7PP4 - chains a and b of the 6 polymer chains in the assembly; structure by electron microscopy, 3.84 A resolution.

Chain a (and b):
Protein: DNA-directed RNA polymerase subunit alpha
Organism: Mycobacterium tuberculosis (strain ATCC 25618 / H37Rv)
Notes: EC 2.7.7.6; chain b of this document is another copy of the same molecule, construct and numbering; everything in this record applies to it too
Reference sequence: P9WGZ1 (RPOA_MYCTU); residues 1-347 here = UniProt positions 1-347
Sequence (347 residues; numbered 1 to 347; the number before each row is that of its first residue):
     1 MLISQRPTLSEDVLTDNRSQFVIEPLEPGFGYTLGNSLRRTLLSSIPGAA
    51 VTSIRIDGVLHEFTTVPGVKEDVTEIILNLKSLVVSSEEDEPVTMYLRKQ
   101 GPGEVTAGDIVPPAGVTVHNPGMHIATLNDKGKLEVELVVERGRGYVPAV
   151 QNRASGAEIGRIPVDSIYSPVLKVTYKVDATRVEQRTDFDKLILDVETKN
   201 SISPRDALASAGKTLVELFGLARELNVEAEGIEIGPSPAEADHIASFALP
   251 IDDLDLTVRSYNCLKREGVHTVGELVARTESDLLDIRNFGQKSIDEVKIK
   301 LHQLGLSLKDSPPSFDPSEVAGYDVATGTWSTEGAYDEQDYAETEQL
Disordered / not traced: 1-3, 227-347 (chain b: 1-2, 233-347)

How chain a and chain b interact:
Contacting residue pairs (51; chain a residue first):
  Gln-5(a) / Arg-144(b)
  Thr-8(a) / Leu-221(b)
  Leu-9(a) / Leu-221(b)
  Glu-27(a) / Ser-44(b)
  Glu-27(a) / Ser-45(b)
  Glu-27(a) / Arg-144(b)  salt bridge
  Gly-29(a) / Arg-40(b)  hydrogen bond (backbone-side chain)
  Phe-30(a) / Arg-40(b)
  Phe-30(a) / Thr-41(b)
  Phe-30(a) / Leu-218(b)  hydrophobic
  Thr-33(a) / Asn-36(b)  hydrogen bond
  Thr-33(a) / Ser-37(b)  hydrogen bond (side chain-backbone)
  Thr-33(a) / Arg-40(b)
  Leu-34(a) / Leu-218(b)  hydrophobic
  Leu-34(a) / Phe-219(b)  hydrophobic
  Ser-37(a) / Thr-33(b)
  Arg-40(a) / Gly-29(b)  hydrogen bond (side chain-backbone)
  Arg-40(a) / Thr-33(b)  hydrogen bond
  Arg-144(a) / Ile-3(b)
  Arg-144(a) / Gln-5(b)
  Glu-184(a) / Gln-151(b)  hydrogen bond (backbone-side chain)
  Gln-185(a) / Gln-151(b)  hydrogen bond (backbone-side chain)
  Arg-186(a) / Glu-141(b)  salt bridge
  Arg-186(a) / Arg-142(b)  hydrogen bond (side chain-backbone)
  Arg-186(a) / Gly-143(b)
  Arg-186(a) / Gln-151(b)
  Arg-205(a) / Leu-225(b)
  Asp-206(a) / Asn-226(b)  hydrogen bond
  Ala-209(a) / Ala-222(b)
  Ala-209(a) / Asn-226(b)
  Ser-210(a) / Glu-230(b)
  Gly-212(a) / Ala-222(b)
  Lys-213(a) / Arg-223(b)
  Lys-213(a) / Glu-228(b)
  Lys-213(a) / Ala-229(b)
  Thr-214(a) / Glu-230(b)
  Leu-215(a) / Phe-219(b)  hydrophobic
  Val-216(a) / Phe-219(b)
  Glu-217(a) / Gly-231(b)
  Leu-218(a) / Phe-30(b)  hydrophobic
  Leu-218(a) / Leu-34(b)  hydrophobic
  Phe-219(a) / Leu-34(b)  hydrophobic
  Phe-219(a) / Ser-37(b)
  Phe-219(a) / Leu-215(b)  hydrophobic
  Phe-219(a) / Val-216(b)  hydrophobic
  Phe-219(a) / Phe-219(b)  hydrophobic
  Leu-221(a) / Thr-8(b)
  Ala-222(a) / Leu-208(b)  hydrophobic
  Ala-222(a) / Ala-209(b)
  Arg-223(a) / Lys-213(b)
  Asn-226(a) / Arg-205(b)  hydrogen bond (backbone-side chain)
Interface residues without a listed pair, chain a (39 interface residues in all): Ser-4, Phe-21, Leu-38, Thr-41, Ser-45, Pro-47, Leu-208, Gly-220, Leu-225
Interface residues without a listed pair, chain b (39 interface residues in all): Leu-26, Glu-27, Gly-220, Ile-232

Summary:
Chain a and chain b each contribute 39 residues to their interface; the contacts include 10 hydrogen bonds and
2 salt bridges. Polar contacts include Glu-27(a)/Arg-144(b), Arg-186(a)/Glu-141(b) and Gly-29(a)/Arg-40(b).
Chain a and chain b are both DNA-directed RNA polymerase subunit alpha (Mycobacterium tuberculosis (strain
ATCC 25618 / H37Rv)); the structure, Cryo-EM structure of Mycobacterium tuberculosis RNA polymerase holoenzyme
comprising sigma factor SigB, was determined by electron microscopy together with 7Z8Q, 7ZF2, 7Q4U and 7Q59
from the same study.
